PDB entry 5FSX | X-ray diffraction, 2.00 A resolution | chain A

Chain A:
Name: Macrodomain
Source organism: Trypanosoma brucei
UniProt: C9ZP98 (C9ZP98_TRYB9); residues 1-265 here = UniProt positions 1-265
Chain sequence (266 residues; each row starts with the number of its first residue; numbering starts at 0):
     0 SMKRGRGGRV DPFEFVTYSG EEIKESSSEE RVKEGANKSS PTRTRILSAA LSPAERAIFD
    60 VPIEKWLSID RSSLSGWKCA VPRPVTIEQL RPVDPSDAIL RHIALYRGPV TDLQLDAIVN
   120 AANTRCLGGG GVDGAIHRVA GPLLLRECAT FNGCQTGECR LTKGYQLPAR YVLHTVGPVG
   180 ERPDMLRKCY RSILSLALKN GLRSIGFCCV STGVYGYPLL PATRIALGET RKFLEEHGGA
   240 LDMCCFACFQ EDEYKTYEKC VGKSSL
Unresolved in the structure: 0-12, 22-37, 262-265
Construct notes: expression tag (0)
Ligand contacts: ADP (adenosine-5'-diphosphate): Pro108, Ala120, Gly130, Val131, Ala134, Arg137, Cys207, Cys208, Val209, Ser210, Thr211, Gly212, Val213, Tyr214, Phe248, Gln249, Glu252
What the authors report for this chain:
  - binding site for ADP: Val131, Ser210, Gly212, Val213, Tyr214, Phe248

In short:
Ligands of chain A: ADP. The paper reports a binding site for ADP at Val131, Ser210 and Gly212 among others.
Chain A is Macrodomain (Trypanosoma brucei); the structure, Crystal structure of Trypanosoma brucei
macrodomain in complex with ADP, was determined by X-ray diffraction, deposited together with 5FSU, 5FSV and
5FSY.
